6M1I - chains C and E of the 6 polymer chains in the assembly; structure by electron microscopy, 3.50 A resolution.

[Chain C]
Name: Nanobody 35
From: Lama glama
Notes: antibody fragment or engineered binder
Amino-acid sequence (134 residues; each row starts with the number of its first residue):
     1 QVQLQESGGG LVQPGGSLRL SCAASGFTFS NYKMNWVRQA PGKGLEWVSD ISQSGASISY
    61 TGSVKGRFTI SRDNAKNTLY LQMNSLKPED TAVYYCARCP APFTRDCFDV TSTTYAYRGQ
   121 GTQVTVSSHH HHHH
Not modelled in the structure: 127-134
Disulfide bonds: Cys-22/Cys-96, Cys-99/Cys-107

[Chain E]
Name: Guanine nucleotide-binding protein G(I)/G(S)/G(T) subunit beta-1
From: Homo sapiens
UniProtKB: P62873 (GBB1_HUMAN); residues 1-340 here = UniProt positions 1-340
Amino-acid sequence (341 residues; each row starts with the number of its first residue; numbering starts at 0):
     0 GMSELDQLRQ EAEQLKNQIR DARKACADAT LSQITNNIDP VGRIQMRTRR TLRGHLAKIY
    60 AMHWGTDSRL LVSASQDGKL IIWDSYTTNK VHAIPLRSSW VMTCAYAPSG NYVACGGLDN
   120 ICSIYNLKTR EGNVRVSREL AGHTGYLSCC RFLDDNQIVT SSGDTTCALW DIETGQQTTT
   180 FTGHTGDVMS LSLAPDTRLF VSGACDASAK LWDVREGMCR QTFTGHESDI NAICFFPNGN
   240 AFATGSDDAT CRLFDLRADQ ELMTYSHDNI ICGITSVSFS KSGRLLLAGY DDFNCNVWDA
   300 LKADRAGVLA GHDNRVSCLG VTDDGMAVAT GSWDSFLKIW N
Not modelled in the structure: 0-2
Construct notes: expression tag (0)
Curated features (UniProtKB/Swiss-Prot):
  - modified residue: Ser-2 (N-acetylserine), His-266 (Phosphohistidine)
  - natural variant: Leu-30 (L30F: In MRD42; uncertain significance), Arg-52 (R52G: In MRD42), Gly-64 (G64V: In MRD42), Asp-76 (D76E: In MRD42; D76G: In MRD42), Gly-77 (G77S: In MRD42), Lys-78 (K78R: In MRD42), Ile-80 (I80N: In MRD42; I80T: In MRD42), His-91 (H91R: In MRD42; uncertain significance), Ala-92 (A92T: In MRD42), Pro-94 (P94S: In MRD42), Leu-95 (L95P: In MRD42), Arg-96 (R96L: In MRD42), 5 further natural variant entries in UniProt

[Chain C / chain E interface]
Pairs across the interface - 15 pairs, chain C then chain E:
  Gly-26(C) with Glu-226(E)
  Phe-27(C) with Glu-226(E)
  Thr-28(C) with Glu-226(E)
  Tyr-32(C) with Glu-226(E), hydrogen bond
  Arg-98(C) with Glu-226(E), hydrogen bond (side chain-backbone)
  Pro-100(C) with Ser-227(E)
  Pro-102(C) with Asp-246(E)
  Phe-103(C) with Ile-270(E)
  Thr-114(C) with Thr-184(E)
  Ala-116(C) with Asp-205(E)
  Tyr-117(C) with Cys-204(E), hydrogen bond (side chain-backbone); Ala-206(E); Ser-227(E); Asp-228(E), hydrogen bond (side chain-backbone)
  Gln-120(C) with Arg-8(E)
Other interface residues (no listed pair), chain C (15 interface residues in all): Gln-1, Val-2, Gln-3
Other interface residues (no listed pair), chain E (14 interface residues in all): Lys-15, Thr-223, His-225, Asp-247

[Overview]
Chain C and chain E form an interface of 15 and 14 residues respectively; the contacts include 4 hydrogen
bonds. Polar contacts include Tyr-32(C)/Glu-226(E), Arg-98(C)/Glu-226(E) and Tyr-117(C)/Cys-204(E).
Chain C is Nanobody 35 (Lama glama) and chain E is Guanine nucleotide-binding protein G(I)/G(S)/G(T) subunit
beta-1 (Homo sapiens); the structure, CryoEM structure of human PAC1 receptor in complex with PACAP38, was
determined by electron microscopy, deposited together with 6M1H.
